PDB entry 4KUK | X-ray diffraction, 1.50 A resolution | chain A

[Chain A]
Molecule: blue-light photoreceptor
Organism: Dinoroseobacter shibae
Reference sequence: A8LP63 (A8LP63_DINSH); aligned to UniProt positions 2-139 over residues 1-138 (the alignment contains insertions or deletions, so no single offset holds)
Chain sequence (147 residues; numbered 1 to 146; the number before each row is that of its first residue):
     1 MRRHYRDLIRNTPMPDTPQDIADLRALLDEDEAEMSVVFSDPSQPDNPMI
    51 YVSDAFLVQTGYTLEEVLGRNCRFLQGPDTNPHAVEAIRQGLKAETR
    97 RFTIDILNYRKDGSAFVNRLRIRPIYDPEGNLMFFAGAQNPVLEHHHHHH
Disordered / not traced: 1-19, 140-146
Differences from the reference sequence: expression tag (139-146)
Modified / non-standard residues: Arg-97 ((2S)-2-amino-5-[(N-methylcarbamimidoyl)amino]pentanoic acid; NMM)
Residues lining bound ligands: riboflavin (RBF): Val-38, Ser-40, Asn-47, Met-49, Asn-71, Cys-72, Arg-73, Leu-75, Gln-76, Val-85, Ile-88, Arg-89, Leu-92, Ile-102, Asn-104, Asn-114, Leu-116, Ile-118, Phe-131, Ala-132, Gly-133, Gln-135
What the authors report for this chain:
  - self-association interface (contacts with another copy of this molecule); pairs are residue here / residue on that copy: Asp-20/Arg-119, Asp-20/Tyr-122, Ala-22/Tyr-122, Ile-21, Leu-24, Ile-50, Leu-68, Gly-69, Ile-121, Asp-123, Pro-124, Glu-125, Met-129, Phe-130
  - binding site for riboflavin: Val-38, Asn-71, Cys-72, Arg-73, Gln-76, Ile-88, Arg-89, Leu-92, Asn-104, Asn-114, Leu-116, Ile-118, Phe-131, Ala-132, Gly-133, Gln-135
  - contacts within the chain: Leu-27/Arg-119, Glu-32/Arg-119, Met-49/Cys-72

[Summary]
Ligands of chain A: riboflavin. From the paper: a binding site for riboflavin at Val-38, Asn-71 and Cys-72
among others; a self-association interface involving Asp-20, Ile-21 and Ala-22 among others.
Chain A is blue-light photoreceptor (Dinoroseobacter shibae); the structure, A superfast recovering
full-length LOV protein from the marine phototrophic bacterium Dinoroseobacter shibae (Dark state), was
determined by X-ray diffraction (same publication as 4KUO).
